PDB entry 8EQV | electron microscopy, 3.64 A resolution | chains A and C of the 5 polymer chains in the assembly

== Chain A ==
Protein: Histone-binding protein RBBP4
Organism: Homo sapiens
UniProt: Q09028 (RBBP4_HUMAN); residue numbers follow UniProt; this construct covers 1-425
Chain sequence (425 residues; each row starts with the number of its first residue):
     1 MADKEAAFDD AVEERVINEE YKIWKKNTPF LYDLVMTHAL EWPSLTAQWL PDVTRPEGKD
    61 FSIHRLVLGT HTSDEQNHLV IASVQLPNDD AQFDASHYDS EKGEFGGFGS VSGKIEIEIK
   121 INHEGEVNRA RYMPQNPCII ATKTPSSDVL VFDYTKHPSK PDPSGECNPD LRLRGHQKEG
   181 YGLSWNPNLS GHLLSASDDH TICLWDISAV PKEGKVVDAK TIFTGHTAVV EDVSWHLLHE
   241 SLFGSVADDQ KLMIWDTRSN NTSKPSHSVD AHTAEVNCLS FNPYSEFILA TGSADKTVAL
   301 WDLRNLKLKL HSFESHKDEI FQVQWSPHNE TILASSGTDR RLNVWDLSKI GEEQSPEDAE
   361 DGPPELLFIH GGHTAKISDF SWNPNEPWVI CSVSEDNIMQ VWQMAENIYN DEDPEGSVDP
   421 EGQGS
Not modelled in the structure: 1-2, 93-111, 413-425
Swiss-Prot annotation at these positions:
  - modified residue: A2 (N-acetylalanine), K4 (N6-acetyllysine), S110 (Phosphoserine), K160 (N6-acetyllysine), S355 (Phosphoserine)
  - cross-link (Glycyl lysine isopeptide (Lys-Gly)): K4 (interchain with G-Cter in SUMO2), K160 (interchain with G-Cter in SUMO2)

== Chain C ==
Protein: Zinc finger protein AEBP2
Organism: Homo sapiens
UniProt: Q6ZN18 (AEBP2_HUMAN); residues 1-517 here = UniProt positions 1-517
Chain sequence (517 residues; numbered 1 to 517; the number before each row is that of its first residue):
     1 MAAAITDMAD LEELSRLSPL PPGSPGSAAR GRAEPPEEEE EEEEEEEEAE AEAVAALLLN
    61 GGSGGGGGGG GGGVGGGEAE TMSEPSPESA SQAGEDEDEE EDDEEEEDES SSSGGGEEES
   121 SAESLVGSSG GSSSDETRSL SPGAASSSSG DGDGKEGLEE PKGPRGSQGG GGGGSSSSSV
   181 VSSGGDEGYG TGGGGSSATS GGRRGSLEMS SDGEPLSRMD SEDSISSTIM DVDSTISSGR
   241 STPAMMNGQG STTSSSKNIA YNCCWDQCQA CFNSSPDLAD HIRSIHVDGQ RGGVFVCLWK
   301 GCKVYNTPST SQSWLQRHML THSGDKPFKC VVGGCNASFA SQGGLARHVP THFSQQNSSK
   361 VSSQPKAKEE SPSKAGMNKR RKLKNKRRRS LPRPHDFFDA QTLDAIRHRA ICFNLSAHIE
   421 SLGKGHSVVF HSTVIAKRKE DSGKIKLLLH WMPEDILPDV WVNESERHQL KTKVVHLSKL
   481 PKDTALLLDP NIYRTMPQKR LKRTLIRKVF NLYLSKQ
Not modelled in the structure: 1-391, 500-517
Swiss-Prot annotation at these positions:
  - zinc finger: Y261 to H286 (C2H2-type 1), K300 to H322 (C2H2-type 2), F328 to H352 (C2H2-type 3)
  - region: T495 to Q517 (Important for nucleosome binding activity of the PRC2 complex)
  - modified residue: A2 (N-acetylalanine), S18 (Phosphoserine), S24 (Phosphoserine), S141 (Phosphoserine), S206 (Phosphoserine), S210 (Phosphoserine), S211 (Phosphoserine), S390 (Phosphoserine)

== How chain A and chain C interact ==
Contacting residue pairs (28):
  F8(A) - Q401(C)
  F8(A) - A405(C)  hydrophobic
  D9(A) - N491(C)  hydrogen bond (backbone-side chain)
  D9(A) - R494(C)  salt bridge
  D10(A) - R494(C)  salt bridge
  D10(A) - M496(C)
  V12(A) - T402(C)
  V12(A) - R409(C)
  V12(A) - N491(C)
  E13(A) - N491(C)  hydrogen bond
  E13(A) - R494(C)
  E13(A) - M496(C)
  R15(A) - F397(C)
  R15(A) - F398(C)
  R15(A) - D399(C)  salt bridge
  V16(A) - F398(C)
  N18(A) - F397(C)
  E19(A) - F398(C)
  K317(A) - K482(C)  hydrogen bond (side chain-backbone)
  K317(A) - Y493(C)
  D318(A) - Y493(C)  hydrogen bond
  D318(A) - T495(C)  hydrogen bond
  T338(A) - Y493(C)
  D339(A) - Y493(C)
  R340(A) - R494(C)
  R340(A) - M496(C)
  E360(A) - H476(C)  salt bridge
  E360(A) - S478(C)  hydrogen bond (backbone-side chain)
Other interface residues (no listed pair), chain A (19 interface residues in all): K4, E14, I17, K376
Other interface residues (no listed pair), chain C (17 interface residues in all): L486, P497

== Overview ==
The interface between chain A and chain C involves 19 residues on one side and 17 on the other; the contacts
include 6 hydrogen bonds and 4 salt bridges. Polar pairs include D9(A)-R494(C), D10(A)-R494(C) and
R15(A)-D399(C).
Chain A is Histone-binding protein RBBP4 and chain C is Zinc finger protein AEBP2, both from Homo sapiens; the
structure, Cryo-EM structure of PRC2 in complex with the long isoform of AEBP2, was determined by electron
microscopy.
